8BTP - chains A and B of the 12 polymer chains in the assembly; structure by electron microscopy, 2.75 A resolution.

[Chain A (and B)]
Protein: NAD(+) hydrolase ThsA
Organism: Bacillus cereus MSX-D12
Notes: EC 3.2.2.5; chain B of this document is another copy of the same molecule, construct and numbering; everything in this record applies to it too
UniProtKB: J8G6Z1 (THSA_BACCS); numbering as in UniProt (aligned over 1-476)
Sequence (479 residues; each row starts with the number of its first residue; numbers below 1 keep their minus sign (Ser-2 is residue -2)):
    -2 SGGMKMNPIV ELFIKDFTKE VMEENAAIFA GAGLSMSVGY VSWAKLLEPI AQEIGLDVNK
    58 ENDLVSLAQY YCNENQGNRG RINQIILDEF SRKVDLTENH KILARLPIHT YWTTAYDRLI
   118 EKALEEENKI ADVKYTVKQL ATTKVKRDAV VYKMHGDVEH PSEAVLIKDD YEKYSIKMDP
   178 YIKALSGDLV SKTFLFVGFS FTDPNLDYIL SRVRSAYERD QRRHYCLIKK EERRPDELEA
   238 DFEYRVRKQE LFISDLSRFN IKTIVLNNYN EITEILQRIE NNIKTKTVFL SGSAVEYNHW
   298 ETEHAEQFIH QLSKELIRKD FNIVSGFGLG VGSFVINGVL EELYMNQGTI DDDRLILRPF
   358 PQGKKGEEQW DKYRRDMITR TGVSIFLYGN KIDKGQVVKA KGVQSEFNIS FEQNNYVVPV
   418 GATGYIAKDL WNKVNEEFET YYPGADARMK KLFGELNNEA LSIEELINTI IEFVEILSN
Disordered / not traced: -2 to 1, 343-344
Differences from the reference sequence: expression tag (-2 to 0); engineered mutation Ala112 (Asn in J8G6Z1)
Curated features (UniProtKB/Swiss-Prot):
  - active site: His152 (Proton acceptor)
  - binding site (NAD(+)): Ala23, Asp114, His152
  - binding site (3'cADPR): Gly289, Ser290, Leu326, Phe357, Arg371, Lys388, Gly399, Glu403
  - mutagenesis: His152 (H152A: Loss of NAD(+) hydrolase activity, does not oligomerize correctly), Arg371 (R371A: No resistance to phage SPO1, no oligomerization in absence of signal, a little bit of dimer seen in response to signal)
Reported in the primary citation:
  - mutagenesis - N112A: decreased catalytic activity
  - mutagenesis - N72A/Q73A/N75A, R216A/D217A/R220A, R371A, E403A: decreased catalytic activity on 1"-3' gcADPR

[Interface between chain A and chain B]
Contacting residue pairs (81):
  Glu20(A) - Val142(B)
  Glu20(A) - Lys143(B)
  Asn22(A) - Thr140(B)
  Val134(A) - Tyr214(B)
  Lys135(A) - Tyr214(B)  hydrogen bond (side chain-backbone)
  Lys135(A) - Glu215(B)
  Lys135(A) - Asp217(B)  salt bridge
  Leu137(A) - Val187(B)
  Leu137(A) - Tyr214(B)
  Ala138(A) - Val187(B)
  Ala138(A) - Tyr214(B)  hydrophobic
  Ala138(A) - Asp217(B)
  Ala138(A) - Arg219(B)  hydrogen bond (backbone-side chain)
  Thr139(A) - Arg219(B)
  Thr140(A) - Asn22(B)
  Thr140(A) - Ser188(B)
  Thr140(A) - Arg219(B)  hydrogen bond
  Val142(A) - Glu20(B)
  Lys143(A) - Glu20(B)
  Pro177(A) - Tyr214(B)
  Lys180(A) - Lys180(B)
  Lys180(A) - Ser183(B)  hydrogen bond
  Ser183(A) - Lys180(B)  hydrogen bond
  Val187(A) - Leu137(B)
  Val187(A) - Ala138(B)
  Ser188(A) - Thr140(B)
  Tyr214(A) - Val134(B)
  Tyr214(A) - Lys135(B)  hydrogen bond (backbone-side chain)
  Tyr214(A) - Leu137(B)
  Tyr214(A) - Ala138(B)  hydrophobic
  Tyr214(A) - Pro177(B)
  Glu215(A) - Lys135(B)
  Asp217(A) - Lys135(B)  salt bridge
  Asp217(A) - Ala138(B)
  Arg219(A) - Ala138(B)  hydrogen bond (side chain-backbone)
  Arg219(A) - Thr139(B)
  Arg219(A) - Thr140(B)  hydrogen bond
  Phe324(A) - Pro356(B)  hydrophobic
  Phe324(A) - Phe357(B)
  Ser330(A) - Pro358(B)
  Ser330(A) - Gln359(B)  hydrogen bond (side chain-backbone)
  Ile333(A) - Pro356(B)
  Ile333(A) - Pro358(B)  hydrophobic
  Asn334(A) - Pro358(B)
  Asn334(A) - Lys362(B)
  Asn334(A) - Gly363(B)
  Leu337(A) - Tyr370(B)  hydrophobic
  Tyr341(A) - Gln366(B)
  Tyr341(A) - Lys369(B)
  Tyr341(A) - Tyr370(B)
  Tyr341(A) - Asp373(B)
  Gly345(A) - Asp373(B)
  Thr346(A) - Asp373(B)
  Ile347(A) - Arg355(B)  hydrogen bond (backbone-side chain)
  Ile347(A) - Tyr370(B)  hydrophobic
  Ile347(A) - Asp373(B)  hydrogen bond (backbone-side chain)
  Leu354(A) - Leu354(B)
  Leu354(A) - Pro356(B)
  Leu354(A) - Tyr370(B)
  Arg355(A) - Ile347(B)  hydrogen bond (side chain-backbone)
  Pro356(A) - Phe324(B)  hydrophobic
  Pro356(A) - Ile333(B)
  Pro356(A) - Leu354(B)
  Pro356(A) - Pro356(B)  hydrophobic
  Phe357(A) - Phe324(B)
  Pro358(A) - Ser330(B)
  Pro358(A) - Ile333(B)  hydrophobic
  Pro358(A) - Asn334(B)
  Gln359(A) - Ser330(B)  hydrogen bond (backbone-side chain)
  Lys362(A) - Asn334(B)
  Gly363(A) - Asn334(B)
  Gln366(A) - Tyr341(B)
  Lys369(A) - Tyr341(B)
  Tyr370(A) - Leu337(B)  hydrophobic
  Tyr370(A) - Tyr341(B)
  Tyr370(A) - Ile347(B)  hydrophobic
  Tyr370(A) - Leu354(B)
  Asp373(A) - Tyr341(B)
  Asp373(A) - Gly345(B)
  Asp373(A) - Thr346(B)
  Asp373(A) - Ile347(B)  hydrogen bond (side chain-backbone)
Other interface residues (no listed pair), chain A (45 interface residues in all): Ile179, Ala213, Phe331, Asp349, Arg377
Other interface residues (no listed pair), chain B (45 interface residues in all): Ile179, Ala213, Phe331, Asp349, Arg377

[Overview]
Chain A and chain B each contribute 45 residues to their interface; the contacts include 14 hydrogen bonds and
2 salt bridges. Polar pairs include Lys135(A)-Asp217(B), Lys135(A)-Tyr214(B) and Ala138(A)-Arg219(B). The
paper reports that N72A/Q73A/N75A, R216A/D217A/R220A and R371A of chain A, among others, reduce catalytic
activity on 1"-3' gcADPR; N112A of chain A reduces catalytic activity.
Chain A and chain B are both NAD(+) hydrolase ThsA (Bacillus cereus MSX-D12); the structure, Helical structure
of BcThsA in complex with 1''-3'gc(etheno)ADPR, was determined by electron microscopy (same publication as
8BTN and 8BTO).
